Entry 7K79 (electron microscopy, 4.00 A resolution); this record covers chains K and L of the 4 polymer chains in the assembly.

# Chain K
Protein: Centromere DNA-binding protein complex CBF3 subunit C
From: Saccharomyces cerevisiae (strain ATCC 204508 / S288c)
UniProtKB: P35203 (CBF3C_YEAST); numbering as in UniProt (aligned over 2-478)
Sequence (519 residues; row label = number of the first residue in the row; numbering starts at 0):
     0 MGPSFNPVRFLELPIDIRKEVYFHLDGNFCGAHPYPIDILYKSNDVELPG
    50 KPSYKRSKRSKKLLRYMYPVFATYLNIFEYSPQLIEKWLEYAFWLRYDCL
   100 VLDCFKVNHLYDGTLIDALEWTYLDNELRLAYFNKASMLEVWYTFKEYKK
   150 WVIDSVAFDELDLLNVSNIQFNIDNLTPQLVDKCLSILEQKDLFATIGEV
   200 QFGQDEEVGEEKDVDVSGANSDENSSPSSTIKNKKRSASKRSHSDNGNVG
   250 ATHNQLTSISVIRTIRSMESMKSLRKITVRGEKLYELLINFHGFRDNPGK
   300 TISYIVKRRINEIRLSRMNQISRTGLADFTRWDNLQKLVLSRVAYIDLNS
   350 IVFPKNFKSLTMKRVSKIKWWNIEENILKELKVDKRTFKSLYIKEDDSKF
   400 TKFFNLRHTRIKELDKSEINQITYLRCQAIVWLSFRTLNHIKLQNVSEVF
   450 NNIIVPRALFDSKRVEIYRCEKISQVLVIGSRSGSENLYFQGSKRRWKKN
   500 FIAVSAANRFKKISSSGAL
Disordered / not traced: 0-2, 34-48, 203-255, 479-518
Differences from the reference sequence: expression tag (0-1, 479-518)

# Chain L
Protein: Centromere DNA-binding protein complex CBF3 subunit B
From: Saccharomyces cerevisiae (strain ATCC 204508 / S288c)
UniProtKB: P40969 (CBF3B_YEAST); numbering as in UniProt (aligned over 1-608)
Sequence (620 residues; each row starts with the number of its first residue):
     1 MFNRTTQLKSKHPCSVCTRRKVKCDRMIPCGNCRKRGQDSECMKSTKLIT
    51 ASSSKEYLPDLLLFWQNYEYWITNIGLYKTKQRDLTRTPANLDTDTEECM
   101 FWMNYLQKDQSFQLMNFAMENLGALYFGSIGDISELYLRVEQYWDRRADK
   151 NHSVDGKYWDALIWSVFTMCIYYMPVEKLAEIFSVYPLHEYLGSNKRLNW
   201 EDGMQLVMCQNFARCSLFQLKQCDFMAHPDIRLVQAYLILATTTFPYDEP
   251 LLANSLLTQCIHTFKNFHVDDFRPLLNDDPVESIAKVTLGRIFYRLCGCD
   301 YLQSGPRKPIALHTEVSSLLQHAAYLQDLPNVDVYREENSTEVLYWKIIS
   351 LDRDLDQYLNKSSKPPLKTLDAIRRELDIFQYKVDSLEEDFRSNNSRFQK
   401 FIALFQISTVSWKLFKMYLIYYDTADSLLKVIHYSKVIISLIVNNFHAKS
   451 EFFNRHPMVMQTITRVVSFISFYQIFVESAAVKQLLVDLTELTANLPTIF
   501 GSKLDKLVYLTERLSKLKLLWDKVQLLDSGDSFYHPVFKILQNDIKIIEL
   551 KNDEMFSLIKGLGSLVPLNKLRQESLLEEEDENNTEPSDFRTIVEEFQSE
   601 YNISDILSGSGGSGENLYFQ
Disordered / not traced: 1-53, 321-330, 569-588, 609-620
Differences from the reference sequence: expression tag (609-620)
Cystine bridges: Cys99-Cys215
Curated features (UniProtKB/Swiss-Prot):
  - DNA-binding region: Cys14 to Cys42 (Zn(2)-C6 fungal-type)
  - modified residue: Ser575 (Phosphoserine)

# How chain K and chain L interact
Pairs across the interface (34; chain K residue first):
  Pro13(K) - Ala425(L)  hydrophobic
  Ile14(K) - Thr424(L)
  Asp15(K) - Thr424(L)
  Lys18(K) - Lys368(L)
  Lys18(K) - Asp371(L)  salt bridge
  Tyr110(K) - Leu367(L)
  Asp161(K) - Ser363(L)
  Lys398(K) - Tyr382(L)  hydrogen bond (backbone-side chain)
  Lys398(K) - Asp385(L)  hydrogen bond (side chain-backbone)
  Lys398(K) - Ser386(L)
  Lys398(K) - Glu389(L)  salt bridge
  Phe399(K) - Tyr382(L)
  Phe399(K) - Lys383(L)
  Phe399(K) - Ser386(L)
  Lys401(K) - Tyr382(L)
  Phe402(K) - Tyr382(L)  hydrophobic
  Gln420(K) - Ile284(L)
  Ile421(K) - Pro280(L)  hydrophobic
  Leu424(K) - Pro274(L)  hydrophobic
  Arg425(K) - Leu276(L)
  Ala428(K) - Pro274(L)
  Ala428(K) - Leu275(L)
  Ala428(K) - Leu276(L)
  Ile429(K) - Leu276(L)  hydrophobic
  Trp431(K) - Arg273(L)
  Asn438(K) - Tyr335(L)
  Arg456(K) - Asn339(L)
  Ala457(K) - Arg336(L)
  Ala457(K) - Asn339(L)
  Asp460(K) - Ser340(L)
  Ser461(K) - Arg336(L)  hydrogen bond
  Ser461(K) - Lys383(L)
  Arg463(K) - Tyr335(L)  hydrogen bond
  Arg463(K) - Arg336(L)
Also at the interface, not in a pair above, chain K (26 interface residues in all): Thr113, Gln427, Lys462
Also at the interface, not in a pair above, chain L (24 interface residues in all): Glu338, Ile379, Leu387

# In short
The interface between chain K and chain L involves 26 residues on one side and 24 on the other; the contacts
include 4 hydrogen bonds and 2 salt bridges. Polar contacts include Lys18(K)-Asp371(L), Lys398(K)-Glu389(L)
and Lys398(K)-Tyr382(L).
Here chain K is Centromere DNA-binding protein complex CBF3 subunit C and chain L is Centromere DNA-binding
protein complex CBF3 subunit B, both from Saccharomyces cerevisiae (strain ATCC 204508 / S288c). Entry 7K79
(CBF3) was determined by electron microscopy (same publication as 7K78 and 7K7G).
